PDB entry 3QDP | X-ray diffraction, 2.15 A resolution | chain A

Chain A:
Molecule: Protein tolA
Organism: Escherichia coli
Notes: fragment: TolA domain III, residues 302-421
UniProt: Q8FJT1; numbering as in UniProt (aligned over 302-421)
Sequence (127 residues; numbered 295 to 421; the number before each row is that of its first residue):
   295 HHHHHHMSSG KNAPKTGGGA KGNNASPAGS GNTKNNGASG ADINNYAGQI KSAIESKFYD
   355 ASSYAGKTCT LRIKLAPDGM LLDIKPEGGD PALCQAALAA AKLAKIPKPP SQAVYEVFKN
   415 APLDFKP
Not modelled in the structure: 295-333
Sequence notes: expression tag (295-301)
Modified residues: Lys345 (n-dimethyl-lysine; MLY); Lys351 (n-methyl-lysine; MLZ); Lys413 (n-dimethyl-lysine; MLY)
Disulfide bonds: Cys363-Cys388
What the authors report for this chain:
  - contacts within the chain: Lys368-Asp377
  - post-translational modification sites: Lys345, Lys351, Lys413

In short:
The paper reports modification sites Lys345, Lys351 and Lys413; contacts within the chain involving Asp377 and
Lys368.
Chain A is Protein tolA (Escherichia coli); the structure, Structural characterization of the interaction of
colicin A, colicin N, and TolB with TolAIII translocon, was determined by X-ray diffraction together with 3QDR
from the same study.
